PDB entry 5OJQ | electron microscopy, 3.70 A resolution | chains A and u of the 54 polymer chains in the assembly

[Chain A]
Protein: Type VI secretion protein
Organism: Vibrio cholerae
UniProt: A0A085SGI6 (A0A085SGI6_VIBCL); residues 17-489 here correspond to UniProt positions 16-488 (UniProt number = residue number - 1)
Sequence (473 residues; each row starts with the number of its first residue):
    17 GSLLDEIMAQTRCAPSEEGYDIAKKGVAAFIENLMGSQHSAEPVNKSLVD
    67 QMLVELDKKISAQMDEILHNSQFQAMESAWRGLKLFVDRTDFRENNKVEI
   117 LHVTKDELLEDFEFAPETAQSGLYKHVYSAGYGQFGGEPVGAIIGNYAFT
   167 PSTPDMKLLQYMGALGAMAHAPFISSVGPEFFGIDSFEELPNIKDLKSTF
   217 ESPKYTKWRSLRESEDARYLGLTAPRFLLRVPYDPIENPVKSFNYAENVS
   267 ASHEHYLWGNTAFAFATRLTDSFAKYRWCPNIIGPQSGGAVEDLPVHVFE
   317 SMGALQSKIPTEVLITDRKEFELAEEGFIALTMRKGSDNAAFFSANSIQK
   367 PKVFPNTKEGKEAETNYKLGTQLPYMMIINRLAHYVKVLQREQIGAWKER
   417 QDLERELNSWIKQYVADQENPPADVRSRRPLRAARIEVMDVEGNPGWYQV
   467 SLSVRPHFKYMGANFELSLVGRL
Differences from the reference sequence: conflict Cys29 (Ile28 in A0A085SGI6)

[Chain u]
Protein: VipA
Organism: Vibrio cholerae
UniProt: A0A023PRF3 (A0A023PRF3_VIBCL); aligned to UniProt positions 21-174 over residues 2-155 (the alignment contains insertions or deletions, so no single offset holds)
Sequence (155 residues; row label = number of the first residue in the row):
     2 SKEGSVAPKERINIKYIPATGDAQAEVELPLKTLVVGDFKGHAEQTPLEE
    52 RATVTVDKNNFEAVMRESELKITATVKNKLTDDENAELPVELNFKSLADF
   102 APDAVASQVPELKKLIELREALVALKGPLGNIPAFRERLQSLLNSEESRE
   152 KLLAE

[Interface between chain A and chain u]
Pairs across the interface - 8 pairs, chain A then chain u:
  Asn208(A) - Glu50(u)
  Asn208(A) - Glu51(u)  hydrogen bond
  Met318(A) - Val55(u)
  Met318(A) - Glu68(u)
  Gly319(A) - Ala64(u)
  Gly319(A) - Glu68(u)
  Ala320(A) - Val55(u)  hydrophobic
  Ala320(A) - Thr56(u)
Also at the interface, not in a pair above, chain A (6 interface residues in all): Glu205, Lys210
Also at the interface, not in a pair above, chain u (8 interface residues in all): Asn61, Val65

[Overview]
6 residues of chain A face 8 of chain u across their interface, with 1 hydrogen bond. The hydrogen-bonded pair
is Asn208(A)-Glu51(u).
Here chain A is Type VI secretion protein and chain u is VipA, both from Vibrio cholerae. Entry 5OJQ (The
modeled structure of of wild type extended type VI secretion system sheath/tube complex in vibrio ...) was
determined by electron microscopy together with 5MXN and 5MYU from the same study.
